Entry 7B1C (electron microscopy, 3.74 A resolution); this record covers chains D and B of the 5 polymer chains in the assembly.

Chain D:
Molecule: Aael013433-pa
Organism: Aedes aegypti
UniProt: Q16J57 (Q16J57_AEDAE); residues 1-102 here correspond to UniProt positions 142-243 (UniProt number = residue number + 141)
Amino-acid sequence (113 residues; numbered 0 to 112; the number before each row is that of its first residue; numbering starts at 0):
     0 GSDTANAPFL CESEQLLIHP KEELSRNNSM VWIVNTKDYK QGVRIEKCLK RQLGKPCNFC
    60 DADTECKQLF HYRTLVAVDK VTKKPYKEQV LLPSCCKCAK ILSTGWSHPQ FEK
Unresolved in the structure: 0-6, 103-112
Differences from the reference sequence: expression tag (0, 103-112)
Disulfide bonds: Cys-10/Cys-65, Cys-47/Cys-95, Cys-56/Cys-97

Chain B:
Molecule: Toll-like receptor
Organism: Aedes aegypti
UniProt: A0A6I8TEX2 (A0A6I8TEX2_AEDAE); numbering as in UniProt (aligned over 28-789)
Amino-acid sequence (768 residues; numbered 28 to 795; the number before each row is that of its first residue):
    28 TSTKRFTCPE ESEASNCSCE EFPSKTHFYC PDFNPTLYVD VEDRMRVDFK CYDEPHDFKS
    88 LPNLAIGSVK LLTVVDCVLD DDRPILESFK FLEVADVRSF VYNNHENGIR YNAKYFEGME
   148 QLENLTLARG VVSIDRDTFS GFLNLKRLTI EHNKLNLQPG TFEALSNLTY LGLVYNGLNE
   208 IQPGLFDGLE SLEALSLSYN DIKSLSAGSF NGLSSLRMLN LRVNKIESFD ANTFASLKEL
   268 SRLEITLNPF VSLPRGLFSE NKKLKTLILT NNRKLVTLPE ELLANLKELT VVNLSHNGVG
   328 NLPESLLSGS SGIIELNLGY NRLNSLPEEL LSDQPQLQVL NLDHNQLESI PDYFLERNVE
   388 LQTLYLSHNR LRSLSEKAFT KLKNLKELHL ENNQLQTIPQ FLFSGTPKLE EIYMQNNQLA
   448 LHANSFINEE LSIADNDNTP FQVLQKLRIL HLRNNSISTI FQDWYINNLE MQSLDLSFNK
   508 LPGLSYTQLQ FQSNITLNLS NNEISQVLLI DDLDLQPYQR INVDLNHNPL NCNCNALKFI
   568 QLIQSKAEHG LQFNVDQLRC SEPPNLLDAT MDQLQTKDLL CDFESADDCP KDCQCAMRLL
   628 DHTVIVNCSG RGLTEFPDLP IPSQLHEDFN ALEVHVENNR LTKLPNLTKH NEITQLYARN
   688 NSIQNLLPHN IPSKLRIIDL SQNLLKMIDD STLAQINRSS HLETIRLSQN QWLCDCPASS
   748 FLIFVQQNSR LISDMSAIRC HPSGKSLDSI TVNELCFEDY TTENLYFQ
Unresolved in the structure: 28-33, 785-795
Differences from the reference sequence: expression tag (790-795)
Disulfide bonds: Cys-35/Cys-46, Cys-44/Cys-57, Cys-78/Cys-104, Cys-559/Cys-587, Cys-561/Cys-608, Cys-616/Cys-622, Cys-620/Cys-635, Cys-741/Cys-767, Cys-743/Cys-783
Covalent attachments: N-acetylglucosamine (NAG) linked to Asn-151, Asn-194, Asn-481, Asn-525, Asn-634; glycan linked to Asn-521

How chain D and chain B interact:
Residue-residue contacts - 36 pairs, chain D then chain B:
  Ile-17(D) / Gln-517(B)
  His-18(D) / Gln-517(B)  hydrogen bond
  Lys-20(D) / Thr-514(B)
  Glu-21(D) / Thr-514(B)
  Arg-25(D) / Gln-533(B)
  Ser-28(D) / Asn-560(B)  hydrogen bond (backbone-side chain)
  Ser-28(D) / Cys-608(B)
  Met-29(D) / Asp-609(B)
  Met-29(D) / Glu-611(B)
  Val-30(D) / Cys-561(B)  hydrophobic
  Val-30(D) / Met-624(B)  hydrophobic
  Val-30(D) / Leu-626(B)  hydrophobic
  Trp-31(D) / Leu-535(B)  hydrophobic
  Trp-31(D) / Asn-562(B)
  Val-42(D) / Asp-462(B)
  Phe-69(D) / Asn-494(B)
  Arg-72(D) / Ile-460(B)  hydrogen bond (side chain-backbone)
  Arg-72(D) / Ala-461(B)
  Leu-74(D) / Ser-459(B)
  Tyr-85(D) / Ile-454(B)
  Tyr-85(D) / Asn-455(B)
  Tyr-85(D) / Glu-456(B)
  Tyr-85(D) / Ser-459(B)
  Tyr-85(D) / Asn-465(B)
  Glu-87(D) / Ser-459(B)
  Glu-87(D) / Ile-460(B)
  Glu-87(D) / Ala-461(B)
  Glu-87(D) / Asn-465(B)
  Gln-88(D) / Gln-469(B)
  Val-89(D) / Asn-463(B)
  Val-89(D) / Gln-469(B)
  Leu-90(D) / Asn-463(B)
  Leu-90(D) / Gln-469(B)  hydrogen bond (backbone-side chain)
  Leu-90(D) / Asn-494(B)  hydrogen bond (backbone-side chain)
  Leu-91(D) / Asn-463(B)
  Pro-92(D) / Ile-493(B)
Also at the interface, not in a pair above, chain D (28 interface residues in all): Leu-16, Pro-19, Leu-23, Asn-27, Lys-36, Asp-78, Lys-79, Lys-86
Also at the interface, not in a pair above, chain B (32 interface residues in all): Phe-428, Leu-458, Gln-472, Gln-489, Gly-510, Ser-512, Tyr-513, Ser-612

Summary:
Chain D and chain B form an interface of 28 and 32 residues respectively; the contacts include 5 hydrogen
bonds. Among the polar pairs are His-18(D)/Gln-517(B), Ser-28(D)/Asn-560(B) and Arg-72(D)/Ile-460(B).
Covalently linked N-acetylglucosamine: at Asn-151(B), Asn-194(B), Asn-481(B), Asn-525(B) and Asn-634(B).
Chain D is Aael013433-pa and chain B is Toll-like receptor, both from Aedes aegypti; the structure, Cryo-EM of
Aedes Aegypti Toll5A trimer bound to Spz1C, was determined by electron microscopy (same publication as 7B1B
and 7B1D).
